PDB entry 8Z97 | electron microscopy, 2.65 A resolution | chains B and D of the 7 polymer chains in the assembly

# Chain B
Molecule: RNA-directed RNA polymerase catalytic subunit
Source organism: Thogoto virus (isolate SiAr 126)
Notes: EC 2.7.7.48
UniProtKB: O41353 (RDRP_THOGV); residue numbers follow UniProt; this construct covers 1-710
Amino-acid sequence (710 residues; numbered 1 to 710; the number before each row is that of its first residue):
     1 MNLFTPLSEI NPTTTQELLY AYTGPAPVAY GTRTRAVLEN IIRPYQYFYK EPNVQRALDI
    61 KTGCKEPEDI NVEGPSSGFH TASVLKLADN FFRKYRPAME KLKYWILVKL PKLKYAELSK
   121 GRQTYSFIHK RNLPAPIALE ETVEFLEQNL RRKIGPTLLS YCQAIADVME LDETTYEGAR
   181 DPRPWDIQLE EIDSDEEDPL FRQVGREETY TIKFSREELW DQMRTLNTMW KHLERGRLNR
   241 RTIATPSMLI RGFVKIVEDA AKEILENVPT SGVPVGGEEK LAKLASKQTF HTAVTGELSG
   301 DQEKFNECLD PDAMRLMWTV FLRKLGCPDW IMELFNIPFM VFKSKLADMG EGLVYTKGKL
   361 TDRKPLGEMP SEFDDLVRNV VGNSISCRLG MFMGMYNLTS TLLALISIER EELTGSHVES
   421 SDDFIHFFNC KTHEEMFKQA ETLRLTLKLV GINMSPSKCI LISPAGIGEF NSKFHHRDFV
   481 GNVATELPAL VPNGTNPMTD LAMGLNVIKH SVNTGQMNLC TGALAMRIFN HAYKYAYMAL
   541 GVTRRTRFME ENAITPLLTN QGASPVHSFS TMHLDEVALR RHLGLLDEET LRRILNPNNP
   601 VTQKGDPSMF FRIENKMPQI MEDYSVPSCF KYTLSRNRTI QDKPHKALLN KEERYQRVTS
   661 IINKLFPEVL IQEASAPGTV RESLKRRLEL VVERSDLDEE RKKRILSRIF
Disordered / not traced: 181-208, 639-650
Construct notes: conflict Leu-7 (Arg in O41353), Trp-230 (Cys in O41353)
Small-molecule neighbours: V9G (7-methyl-guanosine-5'-triphosphate-5'-(2'-O-methyl)-adenosine): Val-669, Leu-670, Ile-671, Gln-672, Glu-673
Reported in the primary citation:
  - conformationally variable residues (loop rearrangement): Leu-665 to Val-680

# Chain D
Molecule: 18-nt RNA strand
Sequence (18 nucleotides; row label = number of the first residue in the row):
     1 AGAGAAAUCA AGGCAGUU
Disordered / not traced: 13-18

# Interface between chain B and chain D
Pairs across the interface (12; chain B residue first):
  Tyr-30(B) with A5(D), sugar contact; A7(D), base contact; U8(D), sugar contact
  Gly-31(B) with A7(D), phosphate contact; U8(D), phosphate contact
  Thr-32(B) with A7(D), phosphate contact; U8(D), hydrogen bond to the phosphate
  Arg-35(B) with A6(D), hydrogen bond to the sugar; A7(D), salt bridge to the phosphate
  Arg-240(B) with A6(D), salt bridge to the phosphate
  Val-354(B) with A7(D), phosphate contact
  Arg-363(B) with U8(D), salt bridge to the phosphate
Also at the interface, not in a pair above, chain B (8 interface residues in all): Thr-361
Also at the interface, not in a pair above, chain D (5 interface residues in all): G4

# Summary
8 residues of chain B face 5 of chain D across their interface, with 2 hydrogen bonds and 3 salt bridges.
Among the polar pairs are Arg-35(B)/A6(D), Thr-32(B)/U8(D) and Arg-35(B)/A7(D). Bound to chain B: compound
V9G. From the paper: conformational variability at Leu-665(B).
Here chain B is RNA-directed RNA polymerase catalytic subunit (Thogoto virus (isolate SiAr 126)) and chain D
is an 18-nt RNA strand. Entry 8Z97 (Cryo-EM structure of Thogoto virus polymerase in a transcription
elongation conformation) was determined by electron microscopy, deposited together with 8Z85, 8Z8J, 8Z8N,
8Z8X, 8Z90, 8Z98 and 3 further entries.
